Entry 4Y6Q (X-ray diffraction, 1.90 A resolution); this record covers chains A and C of the 4 polymer chains in the assembly.

[Chain A (and C)]
Protein: NAD-dependent protein deacetylase sirtuin-2
Organism: Homo sapiens
Notes: EC 3.5.1.-; chain C of this document is another copy of the same molecule, construct and numbering; everything in this record applies to it too
Reference sequence: Q8IXJ6 (SIR2_HUMAN); numbering as in UniProt; present here: 52-291, 304-356
Sequence (293 residues; row label = number of the first residue in the row; note: 12 numbers in that range are skipped by the numbering (no residue carries them; nothing is unmodelled there)):
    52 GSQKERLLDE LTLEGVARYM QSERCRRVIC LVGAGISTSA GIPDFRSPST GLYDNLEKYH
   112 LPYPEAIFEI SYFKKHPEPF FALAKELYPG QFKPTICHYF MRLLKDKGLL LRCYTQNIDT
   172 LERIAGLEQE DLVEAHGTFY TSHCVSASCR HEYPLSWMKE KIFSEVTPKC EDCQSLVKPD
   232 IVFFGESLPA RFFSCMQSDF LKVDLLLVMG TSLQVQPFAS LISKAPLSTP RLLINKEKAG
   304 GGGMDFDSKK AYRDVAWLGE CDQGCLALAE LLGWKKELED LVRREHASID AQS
Unresolved in the structure: 52-55, 304, 356 (chain C: 52-55, 304, 355-356)
Swiss-Prot annotation at these positions:
  - active site: His187 (Proton acceptor)
  - binding site (NAD(+)): Ala85 to Thr89, Asp95 to Arg97, Gln167 to Asp170, Thr262, Ser263, Asn286 to Glu288, Cys324
  - binding site (Zn(2+)): Cys195, Cys200, Cys221, Cys224
  - modified residue (Phosphoserine): Ser53, Ser100, Ser207
  - mutagenesis: Ser53 (S53A: Reduces deacetylase activity), Arg97 (R97A: No effect on deacetylase activity), Ser98 (S98A: Inhibits deacetylase activity), Ser100 (S100A: Reduces deacetylase activity), Glu116 (E116A: Reduces binding for the peptide inhibitor S2iL5), Glu120 (E120A: Reduces binding for the peptide inhibitor S2iL5), Gln167 (Q167A: Reduces deacetylase activity. Inhibits the block of entry to chromosome condensation and subsequent hyperploidy cell formation in response to mitotic stress ...), Asn168 (N168A: Abolishes deacetylation of alpha-tubulin. Inhibits deacetylation of histone H3 at 'Lys-18' ...), Asp170 (D170A/N: Reduces deacetylase activity), His187 (H187Y/A: Inhibits deacetylase activity toward histone, alpha-tubulin, FZR1 and CDC20. No effect on CDK2-dependent phosphorylation ...), Phe244 (F244A: Strongly reduces binding for the peptide inhibitor S2iL5), Gln265 (Q265A: Reduces binding for the peptide inhibitor S2iL5), 5 further mutagenesis entries in UniProt
Bound ions: Zn2+: Cys195, Cys200, Cys221, Cys224
Ligand contacts: 2-O-myristoyl-ADP-ribose (OMR; [(2S,3R,4R,5R)-5-[[[[(2R,3S,4R,5R)-5-(6-aminopurin-9-yl)-3,4-bis(oxidanyl)oxolan-2-yl]methoxy-oxidanyl-phosphoryl]oxy-oxidanyl-phosphoryl]oxymethyl]-2,4-bis(oxidanyl)oxolan-3-yl] tetradecanoate): Gly84, Ala85, Gly86, Thr89, Asp95, Phe96, Arg97, Ser98, Tyr104, Phe119, Phe131, Ala135, Leu138, Tyr139, Pro140, Phe143, Gln167, Asn168, Ile169, Asp170, His187, Phe190, Ile232, Phe235, Gly261, Thr262, Ser263, Leu264, Val266, Asn286, Lys287, Glu288, Gly322, Glu323, Cys324
Reported in the primary citation:
  - binding site for 2-O-myristoyl-ADP-ribose: Tyr104
  - catalytic residues: His187

[Interface between chain A and chain C]
Contacting residue pairs (7; chain A residue first):
  Arg153(A) - Glu108(C)  salt bridge
  Asp157(A) - Glu108(C)
  Asp343(A) - Asp105(C)
  Leu344(A) - Glu108(C)
  Arg347(A) - Ser100(C)
  Arg347(A) - Asp105(C)  salt bridge
  Arg347(A) - Glu108(C)  salt bridge
Also at the interface, not in a pair above, chain C (4 interface residues in all): His111

[In short]
5 residues of chain A and 4 residues of chain C are in contact; the contacts include 3 salt bridges. Polar
pairs include Arg153(A)-Glu108(C), Arg347(A)-Asp105(C) and Arg347(A)-Glu108(C). Bound to chain A:
2-O-myristoyl-ADP-ribose. The paper reports the catalytic residue His187(A); a binding site for
2-O-myristoyl-ADP-ribose at Tyr104(A).
Both chains are NAD-dependent protein deacetylase sirtuin-2 (Homo sapiens). Entry 4Y6Q (Human SIRT2 in complex
with 2-O-myristoyl-ADP-ribose) was determined by X-ray diffraction together with 4Y6L and 4Y6O from the same
study.
